PDB entry 1A97 | X-ray diffraction, 2.60 A resolution | chains A and D of the 4 polymer chains in the assembly

== Chain A (and D) ==
Protein: Xanthine-guanine phosphoribosyltransferase
Organism: Escherichia coli
Notes: EC 2.4.2.22; chain D of this document is another copy of the same molecule, construct and numbering; everything in this record applies to it too
Reference sequence: P0A9M5 (XGPT_ECOLI); numbering as in UniProt (aligned over 3-150)
Sequence (148 residues; each row starts with the number of its first residue):
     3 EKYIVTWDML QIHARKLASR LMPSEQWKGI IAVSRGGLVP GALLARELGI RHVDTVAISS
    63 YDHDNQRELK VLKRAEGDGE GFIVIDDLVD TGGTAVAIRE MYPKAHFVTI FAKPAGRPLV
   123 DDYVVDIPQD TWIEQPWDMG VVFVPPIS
Disordered / not traced: 65-68 (chain D: 64-70)
Differences from the reference sequence: engineered mutation Ala59 (Cys in P0A9M5)
Ligand contacts: boric acid (BO3): Val35, Ser36, Arg37, Gly38, Gly39, Asp88, Asp89, Thr96
UniProt features mapped onto this chain:
  - binding site (5-phospho-alpha-D-ribose 1-diphosphate): Arg37, Gly38, Arg69, Asp88 to Thr96
  - binding site (GMP): Arg69, Asp92 to Thr96, Trp134, Ile135
  - binding site (Mg(2+)): Asp89
  - binding site (guanine): Asp92, Ile135
  - binding site (xanthine): Asp92, Ile135

== Chain A / chain D interface ==
Residue-residue contacts - 19 pairs, chain A then chain D:
  Glu136(A) - Phe145(D)
  Asp140(A) - Phe145(D)
  Asp140(A) - Val146(D)  hydrogen bond (backbone-backbone)
  Met141(A) - Val143(D)
  Met141(A) - Val144(D)
  Gly142(A) - Gly142(D)
  Gly142(A) - Val143(D)
  Gly142(A) - Val144(D)  hydrogen bond (backbone-backbone)
  Gly142(A) - Val146(D)
  Val143(A) - Met141(D)  hydrophobic
  Val143(A) - Gly142(D)
  Val144(A) - Met141(D)
  Val144(A) - Gly142(D)  hydrogen bond (backbone-backbone)
  Val144(A) - Val144(D)  hydrophobic
  Phe145(A) - Glu136(D)
  Phe145(A) - Asp140(D)
  Val146(A) - Asp140(D)  hydrogen bond (backbone-backbone)
  Val146(A) - Gly142(D)
  Val146(A) - Val144(D)  hydrophobic

== In short ==
The chain A/chain D interface involves 8 residues from each chain, with 4 hydrogen bonds. Backbone hydrogen
bonds pair Asp140(A)-Val146(D) and Gly142(A)-Val144(D). Bound to chain A: boric acid.
Chain A and chain D are both Xanthine-guanine phosphoribosyltransferase (Escherichia coli); the structure,
Xprtase from E. coli complexed with gmp, was determined by X-ray diffraction, deposited together with 1A95,
1A96 and 1A98.
